Entry 6T9S (X-ray diffraction, 2.70 A resolution); this record covers chain A.

Chain A:
Name: Cholinesterase
Organism: Homo sapiens
Notes: EC 3.1.1.8
UniProtKB: P06276 (CHLE_HUMAN); residues 1-529 here correspond to UniProt positions 29-557 (UniProt number = residue number + 28)
Sequence (529 residues; row label = number of the first residue in the row):
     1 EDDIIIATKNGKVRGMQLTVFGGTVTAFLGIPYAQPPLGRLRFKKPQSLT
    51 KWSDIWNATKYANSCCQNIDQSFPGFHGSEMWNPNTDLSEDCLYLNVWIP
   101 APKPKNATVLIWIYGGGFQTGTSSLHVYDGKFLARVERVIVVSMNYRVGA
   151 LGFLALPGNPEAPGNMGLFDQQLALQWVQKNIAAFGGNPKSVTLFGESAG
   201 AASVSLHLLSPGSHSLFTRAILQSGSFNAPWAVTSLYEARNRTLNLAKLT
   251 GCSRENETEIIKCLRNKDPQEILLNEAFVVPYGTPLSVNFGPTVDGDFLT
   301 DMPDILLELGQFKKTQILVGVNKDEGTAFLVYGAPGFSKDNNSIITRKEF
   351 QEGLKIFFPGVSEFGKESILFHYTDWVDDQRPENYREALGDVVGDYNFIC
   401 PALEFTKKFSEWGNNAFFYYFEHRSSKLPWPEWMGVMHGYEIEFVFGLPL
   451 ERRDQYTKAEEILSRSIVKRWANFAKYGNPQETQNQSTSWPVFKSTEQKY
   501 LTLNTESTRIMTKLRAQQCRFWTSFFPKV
Disordered / not traced: 1-3
Sequence notes: engineered mutation Q17 (Asn45 in P06276), Q455 (Asn483 in P06276), Q481 (Asn509 in P06276), Q486 (Asn514 in P06276)
Curated features (UniProtKB/Swiss-Prot):
  - active site: S198 (Acyl-ester intermediate), E325 (Charge relay system), H438 (Charge relay system)
  - binding site (tacrine): W82, H438
  - binding site (substrate): G116, G117
  - modified residue: S198 (Phosphoserine)
  - glycosylation (N-linked (GlcNAc...) asparagine): N57 (complex), N106 (complex), N241 (complex), N256 (complex), N341 (complex), N485
Cystine bridges: C65-C92, C252-C263, C400-C519
Covalent attachments: N-acetylglucosamine (NAG) linked to N57, N106, N256, N485; glycan linked to N241, N341
Residues lining bound ligands: MXK ((2E)-2-hydroxyimino-N-[(1S)-3-[4-[(2-methylimidazol-1-yl)methyl]-1,2,3-triazol-1-yl]-1-phenyl-propyl]ethanamid e): N68, I69, D70, W82, G115, G116, G117, T120, Y128, E197, S198, P285, L286, F329, Y332, H438, G439

Summary:
Bound to chain A: compound MXK. N-acetylglucosamine is covalently linked to N57, N106, N256 and N485. Curated
annotation (UniProt) lists 3 active-site residues, tacrine-binding residues W82 and H438 and substrate-binding
residues G116 and G117.
Chain A is Cholinesterase (Homo sapiens); the structure, Human Butyrylcholinesterase in complex with
2-(N-hydroxyimino)-N-[(1S)-3-{4-[(2-methyl-1H-imidazol-1-yl)methyl]-1H-1,2,3-triazol-1-yl}-1-
phenylpropyl]acetamide, was determined by X-ray diffraction, deposited together with 6T9P.
